7B5H - chains AA and AB of the 96 polymer chains in the assembly; structure by electron microscopy, 3.20 A resolution.

Chain AA (and AB):
Protein: All3314 protein
Organism: Nostoc sp. (strain PCC 7120 / SAG 25.82 / UTEX 2576)
Notes: fragment: crown protein Cis19; chain AB of this document is another copy of the same molecule, construct and numbering; everything in this record applies to it too
UniProt: Q8YRX8 (Q8YRX8_NOSS1); residues 1-1476 here = UniProt positions 1-1476
Amino-acid sequence (1476 residues; each row starts with the number of its first residue):
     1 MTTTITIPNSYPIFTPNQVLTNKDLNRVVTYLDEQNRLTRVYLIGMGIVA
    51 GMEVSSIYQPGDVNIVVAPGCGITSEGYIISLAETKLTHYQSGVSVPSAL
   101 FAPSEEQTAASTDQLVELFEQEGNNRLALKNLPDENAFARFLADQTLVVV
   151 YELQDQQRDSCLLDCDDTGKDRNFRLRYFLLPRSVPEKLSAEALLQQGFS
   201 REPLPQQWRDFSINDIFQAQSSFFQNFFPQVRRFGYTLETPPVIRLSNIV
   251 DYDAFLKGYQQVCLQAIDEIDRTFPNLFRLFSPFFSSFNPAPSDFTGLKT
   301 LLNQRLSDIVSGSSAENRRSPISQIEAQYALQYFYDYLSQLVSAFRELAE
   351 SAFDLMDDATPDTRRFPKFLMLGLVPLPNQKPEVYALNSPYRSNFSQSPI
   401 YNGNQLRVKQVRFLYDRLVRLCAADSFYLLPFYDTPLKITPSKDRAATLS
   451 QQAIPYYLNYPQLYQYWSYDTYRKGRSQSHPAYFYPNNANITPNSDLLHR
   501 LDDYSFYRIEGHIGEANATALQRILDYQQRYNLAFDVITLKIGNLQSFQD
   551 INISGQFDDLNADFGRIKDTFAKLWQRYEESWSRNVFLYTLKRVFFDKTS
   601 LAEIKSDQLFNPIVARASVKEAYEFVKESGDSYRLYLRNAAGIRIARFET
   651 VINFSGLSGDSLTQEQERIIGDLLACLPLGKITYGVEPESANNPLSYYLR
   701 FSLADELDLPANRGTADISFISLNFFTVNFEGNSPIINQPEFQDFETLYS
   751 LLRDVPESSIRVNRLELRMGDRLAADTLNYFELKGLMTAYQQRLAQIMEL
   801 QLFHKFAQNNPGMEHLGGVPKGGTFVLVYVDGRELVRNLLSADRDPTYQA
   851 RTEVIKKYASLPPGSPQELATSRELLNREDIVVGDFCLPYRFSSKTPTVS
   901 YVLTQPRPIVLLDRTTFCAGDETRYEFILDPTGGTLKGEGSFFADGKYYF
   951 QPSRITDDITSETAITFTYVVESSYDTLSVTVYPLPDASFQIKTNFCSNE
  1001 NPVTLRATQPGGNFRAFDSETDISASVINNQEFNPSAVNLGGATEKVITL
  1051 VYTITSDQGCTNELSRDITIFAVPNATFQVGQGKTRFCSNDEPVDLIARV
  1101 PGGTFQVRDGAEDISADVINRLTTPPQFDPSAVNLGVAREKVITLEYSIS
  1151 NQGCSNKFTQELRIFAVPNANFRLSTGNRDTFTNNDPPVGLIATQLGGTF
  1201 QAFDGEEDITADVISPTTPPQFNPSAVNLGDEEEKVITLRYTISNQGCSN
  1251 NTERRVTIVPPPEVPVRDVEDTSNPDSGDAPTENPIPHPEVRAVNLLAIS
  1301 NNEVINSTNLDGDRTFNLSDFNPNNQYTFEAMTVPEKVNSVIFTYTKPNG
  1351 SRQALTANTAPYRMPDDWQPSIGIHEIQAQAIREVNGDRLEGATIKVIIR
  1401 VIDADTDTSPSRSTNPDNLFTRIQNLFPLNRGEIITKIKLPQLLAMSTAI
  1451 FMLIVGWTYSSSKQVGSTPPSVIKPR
Disordered / not traced: 1, 313-319, 577-589, 612-773, 913-1476 (chain AB: 1, 313-318, 486-489, 624-773, 840-864, 895-896, 913-1476)

How chain AA and chain AB interact:
Residue-residue contacts (96; chain AA residue first):
  Ile7(AA) - Ile79(AB)
  Asn9(AA) - Arg172(AB)
  Asn9(AA) - Asn173(AB)
  Asn9(AA) - Phe174(AB)
  Ser10(AA) - Arg172(AB)
  Ser10(AA) - Asn173(AB)
  Tyr11(AA) - Arg172(AB)  hydrogen bond
  Pro12(AA) - Asp171(AB)
  Ile13(AA) - Gly169(AB)
  Ile13(AA) - Lys170(AB)  hydrogen bond (backbone-backbone)
  Ile13(AA) - Asp171(AB)
  Ile13(AA) - Arg172(AB)
  Phe14(AA) - Asn22(AB)
  Phe14(AA) - Asn26(AB)
  Thr15(AA) - Asn22(AB)
  Thr15(AA) - Thr168(AB)
  Thr15(AA) - Gly169(AB)
  Pro16(AA) - Asn22(AB)
  Asn17(AA) - Asp167(AB)
  Gln18(AA) - Thr168(AB)
  Gln18(AA) - Gly169(AB)
  Val19(AA) - Asp166(AB)
  Val19(AA) - Asp167(AB)
  Arg27(AA) - Arg158(AB)
  Arg27(AA) - Asp171(AB)  salt bridge
  Leu32(AA) - Leu32(AB)  hydrophobic
  Gln35(AA) - Arg40(AB)
  Asn36(AA) - Asn36(AB)  hydrogen bond
  Thr39(AA) - Arg40(AB)  hydrogen bond
  Leu43(AA) - Arg40(AB)
  Leu43(AA) - Ile73(AB)  hydrophobic
  Ser398(AA) - Val49(AB)
  Ile400(AA) - Val49(AB)  hydrophobic
  Ile400(AA) - Phe395(AB)  hydrophobic
  Ile400(AA) - Gln397(AB)
  Ile400(AA) - Asn402(AB)  hydrogen bond (backbone-side chain)
  Tyr401(AA) - Asn402(AB)
  Asn402(AA) - Asn402(AB)  hydrogen bond (backbone-side chain)
  Gly403(AA) - Asn402(AB)  hydrogen bond (backbone-side chain)
  Leu406(AA) - Leu387(AB)  hydrophobic
  Lys409(AA) - Tyr385(AB)
  Lys409(AA) - Ala386(AB)
  Lys409(AA) - Leu387(AB)
  Arg412(AA) - Val384(AB)
  Arg412(AA) - Tyr385(AB)
  Phe413(AA) - Tyr385(AB)  hydrophobic
  Asp416(AA) - Tyr385(AB)  hydrogen bond
  Tyr469(AA) - Tyr385(AB)
  Tyr472(AA) - Glu383(AB)
  Arg473(AA) - Phe353(AB)
  Arg473(AA) - Asp354(AB)  salt bridge
  Lys474(AA) - Gln225(AB)
  Lys474(AA) - Phe353(AB)
  Gly475(AA) - Gln225(AB)  hydrogen bond (backbone-side chain)
  Arg476(AA) - Phe224(AB)
  Leu497(AA) - Arg233(AB)  hydrogen bond (backbone-side chain)
  Leu498(AA) - Arg232(AB)
  Leu498(AA) - Arg233(AB)  hydrogen bond (backbone-backbone)
  Leu498(AA) - Tyr236(AB)  hydrophobic
  Leu498(AA) - Ile244(AB)  hydrophobic
  His499(AA) - Gln230(AB)
  His499(AA) - Val231(AB)
  His499(AA) - Arg233(AB)
  Arg500(AA) - Val231(AB)  hydrogen bond (backbone-backbone)
  Arg500(AA) - Arg233(AB)
  Arg500(AA) - Tyr335(AB)  hydrogen bond
  Arg500(AA) - Asp336(AB)  salt bridge
  Arg500(AA) - Ser339(AB)  hydrogen bond
  Arg500(AA) - Arg445(AB)
  Gln529(AA) - Gln808(AB)
  Arg530(AA) - Val243(AB)
  Arg530(AA) - Ile244(AB)  hydrogen bond (backbone-backbone)
  Arg530(AA) - Arg245(AB)
  Tyr531(AA) - Arg233(AB)  hydrogen bond (backbone-side chain)
  Tyr531(AA) - Pro242(AB)
  Asn532(AA) - Arg233(AB)
  Asn532(AA) - Pro811(AB)
  Asn532(AA) - Gly812(AB)  hydrogen bond (side chain-backbone)
  Asn532(AA) - Met813(AB)
  Leu533(AA) - Pro811(AB)
  Ala534(AA) - Pro811(AB)
  Asp563(AA) - Gln796(AB)
  Arg566(AA) - Gln796(AB)
  Asp776(AA) - Asn779(AB)
  Asp776(AA) - Lys784(AB)  salt bridge
  Asn779(AA) - Gly785(AB)
  Asn779(AA) - Thr788(AB)
  Phe781(AA) - Asp563(AB)
  Arg891(AA) - Asn810(AB)
  Arg891(AA) - Tyr890(AB)
  Lys895(AA) - Asn809(AB)  hydrogen bond
  Thr898(AA) - Phe892(AB)
  Tyr901(AA) - Ile538(AB)  hydrophobic
  Tyr901(AA) - Thr539(AB)  hydrogen bond (side chain-backbone)
  Tyr901(AA) - Gln801(AB)  hydrogen bond
  Leu903(AA) - Gln522(AB)
Interface residues without a listed pair, chain AA (70 interface residues in all): Pro8, Lys23, Asp24, Tyr31, Ala359, Gln405, Tyr466, Ser495, Leu501, Asp502, Gln528, Tyr780, Lys784, Lys821, Thr896, Val899
Interface residues without a listed pair, chain AB (82 interface residues in all): Leu25, Val29, Asp33, Ile44, Ala50, Cys71, Ser81, Phe228, Leu246, Tyr401, Ala518, Val537, Leu540, Arg566, Glu782, Leu786, Ala789, Gln792, Leu800, His815, Pro889

Overview:
70 residues of chain AA and 82 residues of chain AB are in contact; the contacts include 20 hydrogen bonds and
4 salt bridges. Among the polar pairs are Arg27(AA)-Asp171(AB), Arg473(AA)-Asp354(AB) and
Arg500(AA)-Asp336(AB).
Both chains are All3314 protein (Nostoc sp. (strain PCC 7120 / SAG 25.82 / UTEX 2576)). Entry 7B5H (Cryo-EM
structure of the contractile injection system base plate from Anabaena PCC7120) was determined by electron
microscopy together with 7B5I from the same study.
